Entry 3JB6 (electron microscopy, 3.30 A resolution); this record covers chains A and C of the 4 polymer chains in the assembly.

# Chain A
Name: RNA-dependent RNA polymerase
From: Bombyx mori cypovirus 1
Notes: EC 2.7.7.48
UniProtKB: D0EZK6 (D0EZK6_CPVBM); residues 1-1225 here = UniProt positions 1-1225
Chain sequence (1225 residues; row label = number of the first residue in the row):
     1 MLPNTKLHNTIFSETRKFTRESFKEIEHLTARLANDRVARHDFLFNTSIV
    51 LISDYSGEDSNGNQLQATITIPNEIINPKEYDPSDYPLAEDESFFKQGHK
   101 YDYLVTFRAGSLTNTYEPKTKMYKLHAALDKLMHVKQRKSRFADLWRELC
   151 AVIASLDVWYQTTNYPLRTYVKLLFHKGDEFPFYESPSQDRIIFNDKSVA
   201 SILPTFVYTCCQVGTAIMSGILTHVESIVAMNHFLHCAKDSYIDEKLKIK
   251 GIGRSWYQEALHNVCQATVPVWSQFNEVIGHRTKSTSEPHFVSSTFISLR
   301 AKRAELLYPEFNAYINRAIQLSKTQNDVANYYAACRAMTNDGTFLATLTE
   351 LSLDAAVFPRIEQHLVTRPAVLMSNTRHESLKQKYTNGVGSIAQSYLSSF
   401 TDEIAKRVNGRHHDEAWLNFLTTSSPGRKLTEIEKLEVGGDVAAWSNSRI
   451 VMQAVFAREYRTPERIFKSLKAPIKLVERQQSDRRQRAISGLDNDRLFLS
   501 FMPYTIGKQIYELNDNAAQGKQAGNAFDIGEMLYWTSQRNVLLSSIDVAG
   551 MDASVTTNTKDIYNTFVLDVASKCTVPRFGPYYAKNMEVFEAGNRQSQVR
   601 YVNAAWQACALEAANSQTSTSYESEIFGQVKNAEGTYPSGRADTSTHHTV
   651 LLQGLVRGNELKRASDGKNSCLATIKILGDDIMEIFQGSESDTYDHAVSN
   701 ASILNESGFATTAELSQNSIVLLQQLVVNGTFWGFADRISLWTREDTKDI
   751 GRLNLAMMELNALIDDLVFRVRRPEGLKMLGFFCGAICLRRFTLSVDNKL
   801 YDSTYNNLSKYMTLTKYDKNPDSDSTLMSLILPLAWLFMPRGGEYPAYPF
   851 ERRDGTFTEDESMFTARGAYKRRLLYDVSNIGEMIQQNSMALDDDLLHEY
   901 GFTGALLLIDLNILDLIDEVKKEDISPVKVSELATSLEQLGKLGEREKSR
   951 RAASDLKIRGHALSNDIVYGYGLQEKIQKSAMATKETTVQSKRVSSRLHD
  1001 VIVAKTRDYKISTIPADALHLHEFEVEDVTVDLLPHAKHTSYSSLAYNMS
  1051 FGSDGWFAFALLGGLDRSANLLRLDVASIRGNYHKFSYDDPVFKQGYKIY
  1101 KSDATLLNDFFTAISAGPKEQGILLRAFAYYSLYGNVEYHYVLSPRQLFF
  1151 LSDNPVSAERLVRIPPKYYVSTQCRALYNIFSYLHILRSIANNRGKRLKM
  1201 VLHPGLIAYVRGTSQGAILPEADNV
Not modelled in the structure: 1-4, 425-448, 1225
Ligand contacts: GTP (guanosine-5'-triphosphate): Asn35, Arg37, Arg40, Asp144, Arg147, Glu180, Tyr184, Asn195, Arg791

# Chain C
Name: VP1 csp
From: Bombyx mori cypovirus 1
UniProtKB: D3JWE6 (D3JWE6_CPVBM); residue numbers follow UniProt; this construct covers 111-134
Chain sequence (24 residues; numbered 111 to 134; the number before each row is that of its first residue):
   111 PTVVQSRTDVFNEQFANEALHPMT
Not modelled in the structure: 111-113

# How chain A and chain C interact
Residue-residue contacts (12):
  Arg368(A) with Phe125(C)
  Ala370(A) with Phe125(C); Ala126(C), hydrophobic; Ala129(C), hydrophobic
  Lys384(A) with Ala129(C), hydrogen bond (side chain-backbone)
  Thr386(A) with Phe125(C); Glu128(C); Ala129(C)
  Ala592(A) with Ala126(C), hydrophobic
  Gly593(A) with Arg117(C)
  Asn594(A) with Arg117(C), hydrogen bond (backbone-side chain)
  Arg595(A) with Arg117(C)
Also at the interface, not in a pair above, chain A (11 interface residues in all): Pro369, Leu372, Tyr385
Also at the interface, not in a pair above, chain C (7 interface residues in all): Glu123, Leu130

# Summary
11 residues of chain A face 7 of chain C across their interface; the contacts include 2 hydrogen bonds. Polar
pairs include Lys384(A)-Ala129(C) and Asn594(A)-Arg117(C). Ligands of chain A: GTP.
Here chain A is RNA-dependent RNA polymerase and chain C is VP1 csp, both from Bombyx mori cypovirus 1. Entry
3JB6 (In situ structures of the segmented genome and RNA polymerase complex inside a dsRNA virus) was
determined by electron microscopy together with 3JB7 from the same study.
